PDB entry 6V8M | X-ray diffraction, 1.75 A resolution | chain A

# Chain A
Protein: Ara h 8 allergen isoform
From: Arachis hypogaea
UniProt: B0YIU5 (B0YIU5_ARAHY); residues 1-153 here = UniProt positions 1-153
Sequence (153 residues; numbered 1 to 153; the number before each row is that of its first residue):
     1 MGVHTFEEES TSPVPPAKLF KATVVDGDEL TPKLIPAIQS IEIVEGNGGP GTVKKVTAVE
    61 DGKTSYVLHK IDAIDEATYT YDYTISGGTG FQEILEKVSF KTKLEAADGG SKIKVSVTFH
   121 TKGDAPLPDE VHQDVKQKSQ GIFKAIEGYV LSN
Disordered / not traced: 1, 61
Ligand contacts:
  - 8-anilino-1-naphthalene sulfonate (2AN), molecule 1: Phe6, Glu8, Ser10, Tyr83, Phe100, Thr102, Val115, Val117, Phe119, His132, Val135, Lys136, Ser139, Gln140, Phe143
  - 8-anilino-1-naphthalene sulfonate (2AN), molecule 2: Ile35, Ala37, Ile38, Ala58, Val59, Glu60, Gln137, Lys138, Gly141, Ile142
  - 8-anilino-1-naphthalene sulfonate (2AN), molecule 3: Ile38, Val56, Thr57, Ala58, Glu60, Ser65, Tyr66, Val67, His69, Ile85, Gly90, Phe91, Gln92, Phe100, Val135, Lys138, Ser139, Ile142
  - 8-anilino-1-naphthalene sulfonate (2AN), molecule 4: Glu42, Ile43, Val44, Lys55, Tyr66, Leu68
  - 8-anilino-1-naphthalene sulfonate (2AN), molecule 5: Tyr66, Leu68, Ser86, Gly87, Gly88, Thr89

# In short
Bound to chain A: 5 copies of 8-anilino-1-naphthalene sulfonate.
Chain A is Ara h 8 allergen isoform (Arachis hypogaea); the structure, Crystal structure of Ara h 8.0201, was
determined by X-ray diffraction (same publication as 6V8H, 6V8J, 6V8S and 6AWR).
